5GJC - chain A; structure by X-ray diffraction, 2.20 A resolution.

Chain A:
Protein: NS3 helicase
From: Zika virus (strain Mr 766)
Reference sequence: A0A142DS38 (A0A142DS38_ZIKV); residues 180-617 here correspond to UniProt positions 1682-2119 (UniProt number = residue number + 1502)
Sequence (442 residues; row label = number of the first residue in the row):
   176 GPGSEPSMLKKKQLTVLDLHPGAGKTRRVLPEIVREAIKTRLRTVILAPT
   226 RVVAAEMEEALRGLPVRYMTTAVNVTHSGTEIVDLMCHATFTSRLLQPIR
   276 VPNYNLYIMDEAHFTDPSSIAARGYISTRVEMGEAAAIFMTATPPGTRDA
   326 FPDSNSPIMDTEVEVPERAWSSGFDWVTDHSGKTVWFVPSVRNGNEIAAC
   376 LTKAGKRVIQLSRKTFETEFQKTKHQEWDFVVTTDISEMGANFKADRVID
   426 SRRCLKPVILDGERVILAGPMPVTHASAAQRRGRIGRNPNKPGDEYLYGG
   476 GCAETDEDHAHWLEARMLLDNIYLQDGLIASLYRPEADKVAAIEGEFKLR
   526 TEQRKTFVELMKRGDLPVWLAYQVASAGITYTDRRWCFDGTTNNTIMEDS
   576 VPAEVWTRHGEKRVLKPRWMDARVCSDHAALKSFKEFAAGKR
Unresolved in the structure: 176-181, 247-253
Sequence notes: expression tag (176-179)
Ion coordination: Mn2+: T201, E286 (together with ATP)
Ligand contacts: ATP (adenosine-5'-triphosphate): H195, P196, G197, A198, G199, K200, T201, R202, E286, A317, N330, G415, N417, Q455, R459, R462
What the authors report for this chain:
  - conformationally variable residues (loop rearrangement, side-chain flip): D193 to R203, I411 to A416
  - Mn2+ coordination: T201, E286
  - binding site for ATP: G197, K200, R202, N330, R459, R462
  - catalytic residues: K200 (proposed by the authors, not directly observed)

In short:
Chain A binds ATP. The Mn2+ site is built by T201 and E286. The paper reports the catalytic residue K200; a
binding site for ATP at G197, K200 and R202 among others.
Chain A is NS3 helicase (Zika virus (strain Mr 766)); the structure, Zika virus NS3 helicase in complex with
ATP, was determined by X-ray diffraction (same publication as 5GJB).
